PDB entry 6BXC | X-ray diffraction, 2.50 A resolution | chains A and D

== Chain A ==
Protein: Toll-like receptor 5b, Variable lymphocyte receptor B chimera
Organism: Danio rerio
UniProt: chimeric construct of F8W3J5, Q4G1L2: residues 22-390 from F8W3J5 (F8W3J5_DANRE) positions 28-396 (UniProt number = residue number + 6); residues 391-465 from Q4G1L2 positions 126-200 (UniProt number = residue number - 265)
Chain sequence (455 residues; each row starts with the number of its first residue):
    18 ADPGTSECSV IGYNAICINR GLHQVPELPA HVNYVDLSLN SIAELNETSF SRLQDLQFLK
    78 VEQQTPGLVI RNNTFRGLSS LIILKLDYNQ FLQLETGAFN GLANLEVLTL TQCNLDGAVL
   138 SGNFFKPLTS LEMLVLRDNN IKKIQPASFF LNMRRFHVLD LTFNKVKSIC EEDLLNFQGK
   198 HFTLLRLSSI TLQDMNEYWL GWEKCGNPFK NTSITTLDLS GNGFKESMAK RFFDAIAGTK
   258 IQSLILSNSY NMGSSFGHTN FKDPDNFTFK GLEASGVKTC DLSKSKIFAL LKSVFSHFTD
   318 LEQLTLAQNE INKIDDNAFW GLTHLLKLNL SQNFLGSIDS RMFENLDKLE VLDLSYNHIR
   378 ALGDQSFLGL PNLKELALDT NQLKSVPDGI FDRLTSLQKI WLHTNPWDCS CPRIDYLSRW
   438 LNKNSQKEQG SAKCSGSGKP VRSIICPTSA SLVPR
Disordered / not traced: 18-23, 465-472
Disulfides: Cys-25/Cys-34, Cys-187/Cys-222, Cys-426/Cys-451, Cys-428/Cys-463
Covalently attached groups: N-acetylglucosamine (NAG) linked to Asn-89, Asn-346
Construct notes: expression tag (18-21, 466-472)

== Chain D ==
Protein: Variable Lymphocyte Receptor 9 (VLR9)
Organism: Petromyzon marinus
Chain sequence (178 residues; numbered 4 to 181; the number before each row is that of its first residue):
     4 GGHHHHHHGS ENLYFQGACP SQCSCSGTTV DCSGKSLASV PGGIPTTTQV LYLYDNQITK
    64 LEPGVFDRLV NLQQLWLEIN QLTSLPAGVF DNLTQLSILN MHTNQLKSIP RGAFDNLKSL
   124 THIWLLNNPW DCACSDILYL SGWLGQHAGK EQGQAVCSGT NTPVRAVTEA STSPSKCP
Disordered / not traced: 4-15
Disulfides: Cys-22/Cys-28, Cys-26/Cys-35, Cys-135/Cys-160, Cys-137/Cys-180

== How chain A and chain D interact ==
Pairs across the interface (25):
  Tyr-51(A) / Gly-20(D)
  Tyr-51(A) / Ala-21(D)
  Gln-74(A) / Thr-49(D)  hydrogen bond
  Gln-74(A) / Thr-50(D)
  Phe-75(A) / Gly-20(D)
  Phe-75(A) / Ala-21(D)  hydrophobic
  Ile-99(A) / Thr-49(D)
  Glu-123(A) / Arg-71(D)
  Val-124(A) / Phe-18(D)  hydrophobic
  Met-150(A) / Tyr-17(D)  hydrophobic
  Met-150(A) / Phe-18(D)  hydrophobic
  Val-152(A) / Tyr-17(D)  hydrophobic
  Arg-154(A) / Leu-16(D)
  Arg-172(A) / Gly-67(D)  hydrogen bond (side chain-backbone)
  Arg-172(A) / Asp-70(D)
  Asp-177(A) / Tyr-17(D)  hydrogen bond
  His-198(A) / Glu-65(D)  salt bridge
  Thr-200(A) / Ser-42(D)
  Leu-201(A) / Tyr-17(D)
  Arg-203(A) / Tyr-17(D)  hydrogen bond
  Thr-232(A) / Ala-41(D)
  Gln-259(A) / Ala-41(D)
  Gln-259(A) / Gln-60(D)
  Gln-259(A) / Thr-62(D)  hydrogen bond
  Gln-320(A) / Gln-60(D)
Also at the interface, not in a pair above, chain A (21 interface residues in all): Ile-100, His-174, Thr-296
Also at the interface, not in a pair above, chain D (16 interface residues in all): Gly-46

== In short ==
21 residues of chain A and 16 residues of chain D are in contact, with 5 hydrogen bonds and 1 salt bridge.
Among the polar pairs are His-198(A)/Glu-65(D), Gln-74(A)/Thr-49(D) and Arg-172(A)/Gly-67(D). Covalently
linked N-acetylglucosamine: at Asn-89(A) and Asn-346(A).
Chain A is Toll-like receptor 5b, Variable lymphocyte receptor B chimera (Danio rerio) and chain D is Variable
Lymphocyte Receptor 9 (VLR9) (Petromyzon marinus); the structure, Crystal structure of N-terminal fragment of
Zebrafish Toll-Like Receptor 5 (TLR5) with Lamprey Variable Lymphocyte Receptor ..., was determined by X-ray
diffraction, deposited together with 6BXA, 6BXD and 6BXE.
